4GKX - chain A; structure by X-ray diffraction, 2.70 A resolution.

# Chain A
Protein: Protein ERGIC-53
Source organism: Homo sapiens
Notes: fragment: Carbohydrate Recognition Domain
UniProt: P49257 (LMAN1_HUMAN); residue numbers follow UniProt; this construct covers 31-270
Chain sequence (261 residues; row label = number of the first residue in the row):
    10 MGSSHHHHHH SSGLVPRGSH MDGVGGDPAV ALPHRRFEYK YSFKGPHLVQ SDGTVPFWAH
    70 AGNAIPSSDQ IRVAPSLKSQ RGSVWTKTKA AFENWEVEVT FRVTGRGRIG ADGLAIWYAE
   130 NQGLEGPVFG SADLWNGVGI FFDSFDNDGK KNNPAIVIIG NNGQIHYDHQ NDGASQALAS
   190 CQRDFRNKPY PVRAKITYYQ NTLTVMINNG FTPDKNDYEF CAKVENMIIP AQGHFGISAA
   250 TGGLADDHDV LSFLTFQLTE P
Disordered / not traced: 10-40
Disulfide bonds: Cys190-Cys230
Sequence notes: expression tag (10-30)
Metal / ion sites: Ca2+ site 1: Asp152, Phe154, Asn156, Asp181; Ca2+ site 2: Asp155, Asp157, Asn161, Asn162, Asp181
UniProt features mapped onto this chain:
  - binding site (a carbohydrate): Ser88, Asp121, Asn156, His178, Gly251 to Leu253
  - binding site (Ca(2+)): Asp152, Phe154, Asn156, Asp181
From the paper describing this entry:
  - binding site for alpha-D-mannopyranose: Ala120, Asp121, Phe154, Asn156, His178, Gly251, Gly252, Leu253
  - mutagenesis - H178A, G251A/G252A: abolished binding to mannose beads
  - mutagenesis - S88A, F154Y: unchanged binding to mannose beads
  - mutagenesis - H178A, G251A/G252A: decreased binding to FVIII
  - Ca2+ coordination: Asn156, Asp181
  - mutagenesis - H178A: abolished binding to Man-alpha-1,2-Man
  - mutagenesis - H178A: unchanged binding to Ca2+
  - conformationally variable residues: Phe154

# In short
Asp152, Phe154, Asn156 and Asp181 form the Ca2+ site 1. Curated annotation (UniProt) lists 7
carbohydrate-binding residues and 4 Ca2+-binding residues. The paper reports a binding site for
alpha-D-mannopyranose at Ala120, Asp121 and Phe154 among others; H178A and G251A/G252A abolish binding to
mannose beads; 4 substitutions were tested in all.
Chain A is Protein ERGIC-53 (Homo sapiens); the structure, Crystal structure of a carbohydrate-binding domain,
was determined by X-ray diffraction, deposited together with 4GKY.
